2OYI - chains C and G of the 5 polymer chains in the assembly; structure by X-ray diffraction, 2.70 A resolution.

[Chain C]
Molecule: Fibrinogen gamma chain
Source organism: Homo sapiens
Reference sequence: P02679 (FIBG_HUMAN); residues 96-406 here correspond to UniProt positions 122-432 (UniProt number = residue number + 26)
Sequence (311 residues; row label = number of the first residue in the row):
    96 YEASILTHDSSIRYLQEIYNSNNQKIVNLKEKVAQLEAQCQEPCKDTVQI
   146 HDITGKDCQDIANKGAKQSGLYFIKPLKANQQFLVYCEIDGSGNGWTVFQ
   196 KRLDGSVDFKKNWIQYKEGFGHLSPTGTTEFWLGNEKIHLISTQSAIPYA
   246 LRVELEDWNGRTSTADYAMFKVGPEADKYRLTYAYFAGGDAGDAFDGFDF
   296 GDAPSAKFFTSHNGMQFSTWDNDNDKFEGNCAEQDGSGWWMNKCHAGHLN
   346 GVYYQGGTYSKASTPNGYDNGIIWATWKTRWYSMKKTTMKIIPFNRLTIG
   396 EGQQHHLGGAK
Unresolved in the structure: 395-406
Construct notes: engineered mutation A298 (Asp324 in P02679), A301 (Asp327 in P02679)
Cystine bridges: C153-C182, C326-C339
Bound ions: Ca2+: D318, D320, F322, G324
UniProt features mapped onto this chain:
  - region: T374 to E396 (Gamma-chain polymerization, binding amino end of another fibrin alpha chain), G397 to K406 (Platelet aggregation and Staphylococcus clumping)
  - binding site (Ca(2+)): D318, D320, F322, G324
  - glycosylation: N308 (N-linked (GlcNAc...) asparagine)
  - cross-link: Q398 (Isoglutamyl lysine isopeptide (Gln-Lys) (interchain with K-432)), K406 (Isoglutamyl lysine isopeptide (Lys-Gln) (interchain with Q-424))

[Chain G]
Molecule: GPRP Peptide
Sequence (4 residues; row label = number of the first residue in the row):
     1 GPRP

[Chain C / chain G interface]
Contacting residue pairs (19):
  F295(C) - G1(G)
  F295(C) - P2(G)  hydrophobic
  D297(C) - P2(G)
  T305(C) - P2(G)
  F322(C) - R3(G)
  Q329(C) - R3(G)  hydrogen bond
  D330(C) - R3(G)  salt bridge
  K338(C) - G1(G)
  K338(C) - P2(G)
  K338(C) - R3(G)  hydrogen bond (backbone-backbone)
  K338(C) - P4(G)  hydrogen bond (side chain-backbone)
  C339(C) - G1(G)  hydrogen bond (backbone-backbone)
  C339(C) - R3(G)
  H340(C) - G1(G)  hydrogen bond (backbone-backbone)
  Y363(C) - R3(G)
  Y363(C) - P4(G)
  D364(C) - G1(G)  hydrogen bond (side chain-backbone)
  I368(C) - G1(G)
  R375(C) - P2(G)
Interface residues without a listed pair, chain C (14 interface residues in all): A341

[Overview]
14 residues of chain C face 4 of chain G across their interface, with 6 hydrogen bonds and 1 salt bridge.
Polar contacts include D330(C)-R3(G), Q329(C)-R3(G) and K338(C)-P4(G). D318(C), D320(C), F322(C) and G324(C)
form the Ca2+ site. From UniProt: 4 Ca2+-binding residues on chain C.
Chain C is Fibrinogen gamma chain (Homo sapiens) and chain G is GPRP Peptide; the structure, Crystal Structure
of Fragment D of gammaD298,301A Fibrinogen with the Peptide Ligand Gly-Pro-Arg-Pro-Amide, was determined by
X-ray diffraction, deposited together with 2OYH.
